Entry 8YV8 (electron microscopy, 3.00 A resolution); this record covers chains I and K of the 11 polymer chains in the assembly.

# Chain I
Molecule: 145-nt DNA strand
From: synthetic construct
Sequence (145 nucleotides; row label = number of the first residue in the row; numbers below 1 keep their minus sign (DA-72 is residue -72)):
   -72 ATCAGAATCC CGGTCGCGAG GCCGCTCAAT TGGTCGTAGA CAGCTCTAGC ACCGCTTAAA
   -12 CGCACGTACG CGCTGTCCCC CGCGTTTTAA CCGCCAAGGG GATTACTCCC TAGTCTCCAG
    48 GCACGTGTCA GATATATACA TCGAT
Not modelled in the structure: 60-72
Modified / non-standard residues: 5CM (5-methyl-2'-deoxy-cytidine-5'-monophosphate) at position -58

# Chain K
Protein: Cell division cycle-associated protein 7
From: Homo sapiens
UniProtKB: Q9BWT1 (CDCA7_HUMAN); residue numbers follow UniProt; this construct covers 264-371
Chain sequence (108 residues; numbered 264 to 371; the number before each row is that of its first residue):
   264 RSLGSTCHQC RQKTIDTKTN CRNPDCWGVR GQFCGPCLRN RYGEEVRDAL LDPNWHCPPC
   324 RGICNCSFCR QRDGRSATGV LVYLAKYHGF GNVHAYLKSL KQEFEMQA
Not modelled in the structure: 367-371
Sequence notes: engineered mutation Ser339 (Cys in Q9BWT1)
Metal / ion sites: Zn2+ site 1: Cys270, Cys273, Cys297, Cys300; Zn2+ site 2: His271, Cys327, Cys329, Cys332; Zn2+ site 3: Cys284, Cys289, Arg293, Cys320, Cys323
Swiss-Prot annotation at these positions:
  - natural variant: Arg274 (R274C: In ICF3; R274H: In ICF3), Gly294 (G294V: In ICF3; uncertain significance), Arg304 (R304H: In ICF3; uncertain significance)
From the paper describing this entry:
  - binding site for the 145-nt DNA strand (chain I): Arg274, Arg304, Ser330
  - specificity-determining residues: Arg274, Gln275
  - binding site for the 145-nt DNA strand: Gln275
  - disease-associated variants - G294V: decreased stability (proposed by the authors, not directly observed)
  - mutagenesis - C339S: unchanged binding to hemimethylated CpG

# Chain I / chain K interface
Pairs across the interface (16):
  DG-60(I) with Val343(K), phosphate contact; Tyr346(K), phosphate contact
  DT-59(I) with Gln275(K), hydrogen bond to the base; Arg304(K), salt bridge to the phosphate; Gly342(K), sugar contact; Val343(K), phosphate contact; Leu344(K), phosphate contact; Val345(K), phosphate contact
  5CM_-58(I) with Cys273(K), base contact; Arg274(K), base contact; Gln275(K), base contact; Ser330(K), hydrogen bond to the phosphate; Ala340(K), phosphate contact; Thr341(K), phosphate contact; Gly342(K), hydrogen bond to the phosphate
  DG-57(I) with Arg274(K), hydrogen bond to the base
Interface residues without a listed pair, chain I (5 interface residues in all): DG-53
Interface residues without a listed pair, chain K (15 interface residues in all): Arg264, Gln272, Gln334

# Summary
The interface between chain I and chain K involves 5 residues on one side and 15 on the other; the contacts
include 4 hydrogen bonds and 1 salt bridge. Among the polar pairs are DT-59(I)-Gln275(K), DG-57(I)-Arg274(K)
and 5CM_-58(I)-Ser330(K). The paper reports a binding site for the 145-nt DNA strand (chain I) at Arg274(K),
Arg304(K) and Ser330(K); G294V of chain K reduces stability.
Chain I is a 145-nt DNA strand (synthetic construct) and chain K is Cell division cycle-associated protein 7
(Homo sapiens); the structure, Cryo-EM structure of CDCA7 bound to nucleosome including hemimethylated CpG
site in Widom601 positioning sequence, was determined by electron microscopy.
